1E3O - chains A and C of the 3 polymer chains in the assembly; structure by X-ray diffraction, 1.90 A resolution.

Chain A:
Molecule: 11-nt DNA strand
Sequence (11 nucleotides; numbered 201 to 211; the number before each row is that of its first residue):
   201 ATGCATGAGG A

Chain C:
Name: Octamer-binding transcription factor 1
Organism: Homo sapiens
Notes: fragment: dna-binding domain
UniProtKB: P14859 (OCT1_HUMAN); the construct has insertions or renumbered stretches relative to UniProt, so the offset changes along the chain: 1-76 = UniProt 280-355; 78-160 = UniProt 356-438
Amino-acid sequence (160 residues; each row starts with the number of its first residue):
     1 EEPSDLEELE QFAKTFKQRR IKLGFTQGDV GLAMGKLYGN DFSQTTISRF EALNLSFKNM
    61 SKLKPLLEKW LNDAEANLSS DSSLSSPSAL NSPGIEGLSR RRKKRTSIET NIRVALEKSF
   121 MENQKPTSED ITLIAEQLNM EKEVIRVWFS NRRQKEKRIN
Unresolved in the structure: 76-103
Construct notes: engineered mutation Ser61 (Cys340 in P14859), Ser150 (Cys428 in P14859); conflict Ala76 (Asn355 in P14859), Met121 (Leu399 in P14859), Asp130 (Glu408 in P14859), Leu133 (Met411 in P14859), Glu136 (Asp414 in P14859); insertion (77)
Swiss-Prot annotation at these positions:
  - DNA-binding region: Arg101 to Asn160 (Homeobox)
  - modified residue (Phosphoserine): Ser4, Ser107
From the paper describing this entry:
  - binding site for the 11-nt DNA strand (chain A): Gln44, Thr45, Arg49, Ser107, Asn151, Gln154
  - self-association interface (contacts with another copy of this molecule): Lys157 to Asn160
  - mutagenesis - I159D/N160A: abolished binding to MORE
  - mutagenesis - I159D/N160A: unchanged binding to PORE
  - mutagenesis - I21Y: abolished binding to PORE
  - mutagenesis - I21Y: unchanged binding to MORE
  - post-translational modification sites: Ser107 (citing earlier work)
  - mutagenesis - S107E: abolished binding to DNA

Chain A / chain C interface:
Contacting residue pairs (18; chain A residue first):
  DA201(A) - Gln44(C)  hydrogen bond to the base
  DA201(A) - Ser48(C)  base contact
  DT202(A) - Thr45(C)  hydrogen bond to the base
  DT202(A) - Ser48(C)  base contact
  DT202(A) - Asn54(C)  phosphate contact
  DG203(A) - Arg49(C)  hydrogen bond to the base
  DG203(A) - Arg113(C)  hydrogen bond to the phosphate
  DG203(A) - Lys155(C)  salt bridge to the phosphate
  DC204(A) - Thr106(C)  sugar contact
  DC204(A) - Ser107(C)  phosphate contact
  DC204(A) - Ile108(C)  hydrogen bond to the phosphate
  DC204(A) - Arg113(C)  salt bridge to the phosphate
  DC204(A) - Asn151(C)  base contact
  DA205(A) - Arg105(C)  sugar contact
  DA205(A) - Thr106(C)  hydrogen bond to the phosphate
  DA205(A) - Val144(C)  phosphate contact
  DA205(A) - Val147(C)  base contact
  DA205(A) - Asn151(C)  hydrogen bond to the base
Also at the interface, not in a pair above, chain A (6 interface residues in all): DT206
Also at the interface, not in a pair above, chain C (16 interface residues in all): Trp148, Gln154

Overview:
Chain A and chain C form an interface of 6 and 16 residues respectively; the contacts include 7 hydrogen bonds
and 2 salt bridges. Polar pairs include DA201(A)-Gln44(C), DT202(A)-Thr45(C) and DG203(A)-Arg49(C). From the
paper: a binding site for the 11-nt DNA strand (chain A) at Gln44(C), Thr45(C) and Arg49(C) among others;
I159D/N160A of chain C abolish binding to MORE; 3 substitutions were tested in all.
Here chain A is an 11-nt DNA strand and chain C is Octamer-binding transcription factor 1 (Homo sapiens).
Entry 1E3O (Crystal structure of Oct-1 POU dimer bound to MORE) was determined by X-ray diffraction together
with 1HF0 from the same study.
